Entry 6J6H (electron microscopy, 3.60 A resolution); this record covers chains A and L of the 41 polymer chains in the assembly.

Chain A:
Name: Pre-mRNA-splicing factor 8
Source organism: Saccharomyces cerevisiae S288c
UniProt: P33334 (PRP8_YEAST); residues 1-2413 here = UniProt positions 1-2413
Sequence (2413 residues; numbered 1 to 2413; the number before each row is that of its first residue):
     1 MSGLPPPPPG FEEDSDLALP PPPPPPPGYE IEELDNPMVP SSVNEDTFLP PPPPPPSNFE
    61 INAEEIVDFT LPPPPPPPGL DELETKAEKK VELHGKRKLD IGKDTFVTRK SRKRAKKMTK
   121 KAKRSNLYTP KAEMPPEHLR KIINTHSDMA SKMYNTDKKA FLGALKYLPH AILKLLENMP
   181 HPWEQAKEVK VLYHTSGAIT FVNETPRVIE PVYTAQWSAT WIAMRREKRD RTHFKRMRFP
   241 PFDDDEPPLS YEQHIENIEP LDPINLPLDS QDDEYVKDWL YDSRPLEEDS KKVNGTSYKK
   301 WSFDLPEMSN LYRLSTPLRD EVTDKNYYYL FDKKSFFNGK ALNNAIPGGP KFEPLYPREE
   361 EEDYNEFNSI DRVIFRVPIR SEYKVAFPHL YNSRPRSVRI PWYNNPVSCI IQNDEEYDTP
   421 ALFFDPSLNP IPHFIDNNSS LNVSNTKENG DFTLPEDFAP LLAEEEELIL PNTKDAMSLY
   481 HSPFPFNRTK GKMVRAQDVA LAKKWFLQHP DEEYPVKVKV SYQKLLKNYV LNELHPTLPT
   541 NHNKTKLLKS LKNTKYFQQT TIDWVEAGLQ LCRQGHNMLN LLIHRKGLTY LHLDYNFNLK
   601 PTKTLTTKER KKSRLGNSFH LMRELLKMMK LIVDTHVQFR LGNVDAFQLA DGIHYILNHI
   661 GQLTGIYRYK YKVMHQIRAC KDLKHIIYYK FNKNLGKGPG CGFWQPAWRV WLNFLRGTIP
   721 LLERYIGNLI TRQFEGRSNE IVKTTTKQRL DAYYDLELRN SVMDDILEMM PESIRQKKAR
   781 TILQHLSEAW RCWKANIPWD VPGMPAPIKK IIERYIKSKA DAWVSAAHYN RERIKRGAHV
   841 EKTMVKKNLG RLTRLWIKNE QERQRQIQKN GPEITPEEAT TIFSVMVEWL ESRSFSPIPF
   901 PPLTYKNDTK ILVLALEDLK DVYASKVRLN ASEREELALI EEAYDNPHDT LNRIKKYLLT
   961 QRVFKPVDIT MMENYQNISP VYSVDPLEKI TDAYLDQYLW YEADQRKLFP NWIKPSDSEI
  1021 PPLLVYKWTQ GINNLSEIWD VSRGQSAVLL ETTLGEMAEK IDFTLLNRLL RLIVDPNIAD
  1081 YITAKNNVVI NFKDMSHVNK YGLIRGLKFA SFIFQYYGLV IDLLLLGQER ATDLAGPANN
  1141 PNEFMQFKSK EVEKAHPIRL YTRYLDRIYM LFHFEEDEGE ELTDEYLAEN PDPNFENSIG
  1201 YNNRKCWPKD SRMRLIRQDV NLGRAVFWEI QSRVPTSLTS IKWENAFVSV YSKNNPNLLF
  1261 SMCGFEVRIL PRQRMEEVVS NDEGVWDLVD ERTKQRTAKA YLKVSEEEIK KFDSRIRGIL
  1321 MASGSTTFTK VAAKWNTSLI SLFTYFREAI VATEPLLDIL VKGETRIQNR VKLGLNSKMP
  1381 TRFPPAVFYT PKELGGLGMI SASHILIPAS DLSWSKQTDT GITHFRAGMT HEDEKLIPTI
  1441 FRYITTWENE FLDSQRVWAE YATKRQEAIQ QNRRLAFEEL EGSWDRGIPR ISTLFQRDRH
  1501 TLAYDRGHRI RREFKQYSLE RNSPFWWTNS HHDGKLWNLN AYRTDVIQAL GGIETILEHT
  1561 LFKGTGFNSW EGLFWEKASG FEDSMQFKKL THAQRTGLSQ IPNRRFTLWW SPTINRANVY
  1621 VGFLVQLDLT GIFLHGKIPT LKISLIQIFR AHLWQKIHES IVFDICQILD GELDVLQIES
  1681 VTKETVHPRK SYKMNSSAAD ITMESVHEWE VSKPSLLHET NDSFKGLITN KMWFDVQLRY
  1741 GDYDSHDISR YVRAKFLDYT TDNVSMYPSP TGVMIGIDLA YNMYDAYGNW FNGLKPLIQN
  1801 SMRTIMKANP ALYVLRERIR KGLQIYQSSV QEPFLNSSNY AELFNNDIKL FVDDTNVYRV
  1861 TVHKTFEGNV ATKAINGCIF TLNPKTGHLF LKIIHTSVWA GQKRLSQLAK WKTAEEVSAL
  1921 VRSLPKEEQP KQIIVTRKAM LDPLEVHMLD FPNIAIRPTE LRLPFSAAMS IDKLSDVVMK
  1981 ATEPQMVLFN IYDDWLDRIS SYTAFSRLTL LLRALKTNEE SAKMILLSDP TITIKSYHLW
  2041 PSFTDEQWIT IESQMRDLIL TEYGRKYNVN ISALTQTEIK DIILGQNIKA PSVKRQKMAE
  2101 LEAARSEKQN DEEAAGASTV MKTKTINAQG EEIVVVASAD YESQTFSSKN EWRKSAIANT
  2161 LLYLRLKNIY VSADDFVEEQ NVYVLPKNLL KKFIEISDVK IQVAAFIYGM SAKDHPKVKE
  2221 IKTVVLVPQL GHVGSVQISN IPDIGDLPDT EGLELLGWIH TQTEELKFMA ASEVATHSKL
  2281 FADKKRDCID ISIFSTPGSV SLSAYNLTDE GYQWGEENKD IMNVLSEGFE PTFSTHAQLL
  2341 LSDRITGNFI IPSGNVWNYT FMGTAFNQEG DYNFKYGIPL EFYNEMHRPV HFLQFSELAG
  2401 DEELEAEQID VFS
Disordered / not traced: 1-126, 435-449, 1578-1598, 1830-1839, 2086-2413
Swiss-Prot annotation at these positions:
  - region: Met1585 to Leu1598 (Important for branch point selection)
  - mutagenesis: His1658 (H1658S: No effect on viability), Glu1684 (E1684Q: No effect on viability), His1687 (H1687S: No effect on viability), Asp1700 (D1700N: No effect on viability), Asp1735 (D1735N: No effect on viability), Asp1853 (D1853A: Alters protein folding. Severely impaired growth. Strongly reduced growth at 35 degrees Celsius; when associated with A-1854; D1853N: Reduced growth at 30 degrees Celsius ...), Asp1854 (D1854A: Reduced growth at 30 degrees Celsius. Strongly reduced growth at 16 degrees Celsius. Strongly reduced growth at 35 degrees Celsius; when associated with A-1853 ...), Thr1855 (T1855A: Reduced growth at 30 degrees Celsius. Strongly reduced growth at 16 degrees Celsius), Thr1936 (T1936A: Reduced growth at 30 degrees Celsius. Strongly reduced growth at 16 degrees Celsius), Arg1937 (R1937K: Severely impaired growth. Reduced growth at 30 degrees Celsius. Strongly reduced growth at 16 degrees Celsius)
Residues lining bound ligands: inositol hexakisphosphate (IHP): Arg236, Lys517, His659, Lys684, His685, Tyr688, Tyr689, Asn692, Lys697, Gly698, Pro699, Asn1618

Chain L:
Molecule: U2 snRNA
Source organism: Saccharomyces cerevisiae S288c
Sequence (1175 nucleotides; row label = number of the first residue in the row):
     1 ACGAAUCUCU UUGCCUUUUG GCUUAGAUCA AGUGUAGUAU CUGUUCUUUU CAGUGUAACA
    61 ACUGAAAUGA CCUCAAUGAG GCUCAUUACC UUUUAAUUUG UUACAAUACA CAUUUUUUGG
   121 CACCCAAAAU AAUAAAAUGG ACGGGAAGAG ACUUUUUAAG CAAGUUGUUU UCCGCUAAUG
   181 UCAGGUCUCA CUACUUUUUG CUGCUAUUUU UCUUCGCUCA UGGUUUCUUC AUAAGGCGUU
   241 UUUAUGAUGG UUUUUCGAAA UUGGUUUUUG AGACGACGGU UGCUCAAGGU UAUUGUUUUU
   301 GUUUUCUUCU GGUUGUUUUC UAUUUUCUUU UUUUUAGCUU UCUGUUUCUC CCUUAGUUUG
   361 GCUUUUUGCU UCAUACUCUU CCCUGUCUUU CCGAGCCGUU UAUGUCCAAC GCGGGAUUUG
   421 GUUUUUCUUU AUCGAUGGGA AGAAAUGGUG CUAUAGUAGG UUGGGAGAUA AUAUUUAUGG
   481 UAUGGGGUGC UAGUGCGGAU GGGGCGCUCU UAUUGUUGAU UUCUUCGCUC GUCUUCUUUU
   541 UCUGGUGGCG CUGCAAGAGG AAGUUUUUCG ACUUUGUUAU GAUUUUUGGU UUGCAAGGAA
   601 AGGUGUCUUA CGAUUCUUUU UUUGAUGUAA UAGGAUAAGC UUGCUUAUCC CCCAAGUAUC
   661 GGCCAAAGUU GUUGAUUUUC CUUUUGAAGU GUCCUCGGUU UGAGGGGGUG UAGGGUGGGG
   721 UUGGUCUACA AUAAGAGUGU UCCAUUGUUA ACGUGCUGGC GUCUUUUACU AUAUUUUUUU
   781 UCCCAGUUUA UUUUGUGCUU AUUUUCUCAU UGAGGAGAAG GAGCUCUUCU CGCAGGAUAU
   841 AAAUGGAGGU UUGCUAAAGG GGAGGAGAUG UGUUUGUGAG AAUACUGCUG AGAGAGUUCU
   901 GGAAGAGAAA AAAAGGAGGC AAUGGAAGGC GUUUGCUGGG AAAAGAGAAG AGCCAUGACU
   961 GCAUCUGUUG UUUCAAGGCC AGUUUUAUUA ACCGCCUAUG UCAUAGAGGC GUUUUUUUUG
  1021 GAGGGAUUUG AAGAAUGCCG GCGGCAUCAA GAAACGGACU UGAUGGUUGA CGCCUGUUUU
  1081 UAAAGUUAGA GACGUCGCGA CCCUCGCACU UGUGGAGUCG UUCUUGACUU UUACUUUGGU
  1141 CGCUUGAUGU UUCUCUCGUC UUCCCGUUCG CUCUU
Disordered / not traced: 64-65, 76-77, 86-95, 132-138, 157-1081, 1087-1088, 1109-1113, 1132-1135, 1156-1158, 1170-1175

How chain A and chain L interact:
Contacting residue pairs (32):
  Asp751(A) - C22(L)  sugar contact
  Ala752(A) - G21(L)  base contact
  Asp755(A) - G21(L)  hydrogen bond to the sugar
  Asp755(A) - C22(L)  sugar contact
  Arg759(A) - G21(L)  sugar contact
  Arg780(A) - G20(L)  sugar contact
  Gln784(A) - U19(L)  hydrogen bond to the sugar
  Gln784(A) - G21(L)  hydrogen bond to the phosphate
  Ser787(A) - G21(L)  phosphate contact
  Ser787(A) - C22(L)  hydrogen bond to the phosphate
  Trp790(A) - U23(L)  hydrogen bond to the phosphate
  Arg791(A) - C22(L)  salt bridge to the phosphate
  Lys794(A) - A25(L)  salt bridge to the phosphate
  Lys819(A) - U23(L)  salt bridge to the phosphate
  Trp823(A) - U24(L)  hydrogen bond to the phosphate
  Thr843(A) - U24(L)  base contact
  Lys846(A) - U24(L)  sugar contact
  Lys847(A) - U23(L)  hydrogen bond to the phosphate
  Lys847(A) - U24(L)  salt bridge to the phosphate
  Arg851(A) - U23(L)  phosphate contact
  Arg851(A) - U24(L)  salt bridge to the phosphate
  Arg854(A) - A25(L)  salt bridge to the phosphate
  Arg928(A) - A31(L)  base contact
  Asn930(A) - C29(L)  phosphate contact
  Asn930(A) - A30(L)  phosphate contact
  Ala931(A) - A30(L)  hydrogen bond to the phosphate
  Arg934(A) - A30(L)  hydrogen bond to the phosphate
  Arg934(A) - A31(L)  salt bridge to the phosphate
  Lys1093(A) - U24(L)  sugar contact
  Lys1093(A) - A25(L)  hydrogen bond to the base
  Lys1093(A) - A27(L)  salt bridge to the phosphate
  Asp1094(A) - A25(L)  base contact
Also at the interface, not in a pair above, chain A (28 interface residues in all): Thr781, Gly850, Leu929, Gly1868, Val1870
Also at the interface, not in a pair above, chain L (14 interface residues in all): U28, C46, U48

Summary:
28 residues of chain A and 14 residues of chain L are in contact, with 10 hydrogen bonds and 8 salt bridges.
Polar pairs include Lys1093(A)-A25(L), Asp755(A)-G21(L) and Gln784(A)-U19(L). Chain A binds inositol
hexakisphosphate. UniProt lists 10 mutagenesis sites on chain A.
Chain A is Pre-mRNA-splicing factor 8 and chain L is U2 snRNA, both from Saccharomyces cerevisiae S288c; the
structure, Cryo-EM structure of the yeast B*-a1 complex at an average resolution of 3.6 angstrom, was
determined by electron microscopy (same publication as 6J6G, 6J6N and 6J6Q).
